PDB entry 7AQW | electron microscopy, 3.17 A resolution | chains c and g of the 13 polymer chains in the assembly

[Chain c]
Molecule: Transmembrane protein
Source organism: Arabidopsis thaliana
UniProtKB: Q8VZT9 (Q8VZT9_ARATH); residues 1-88 here = UniProt positions 1-88
Chain sequence (88 residues; row label = number of the first residue in the row):
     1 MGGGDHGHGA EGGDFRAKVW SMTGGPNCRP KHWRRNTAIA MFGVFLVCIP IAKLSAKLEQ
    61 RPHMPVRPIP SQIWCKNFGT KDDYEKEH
Not modelled in the structure: 1-12
Ligand contacts: phosphatidylcholine (PC7; (7S)-4-hydroxy-N,N,N-trimethyl-9-oxo-7-[(palmitoyloxy)methyl]-3,5,8-trioxa-4-phosphahexacosan-1-aminium 4-oxide): Arg16, Val19, Ser21, Met22, Thr23, Gly24, Gly25, Pro26

[Chain g]
Molecule: ESSS subunit of NADH:ubiquinone oxidoreductase (Complex I) protein
Source organism: Arabidopsis thaliana
UniProtKB: Q9SLC8 (Q9SLC8_ARATH); residue numbers follow UniProt; this construct covers 1-114
Chain sequence (114 residues; row label = number of the first residue in the row):
     1 MPSTQSLTVA AKTLRNRIFS RSGSTSAGPS RWATPGHEER PKGYFMNRTP PAPGQSRKWE
    61 DWELPCYITS FLTIVILGVG LNAKPDLSIE TWAHQKALER LEMEKLATAG DSSD
Not modelled in the structure: 1-30, 106-114
Ligand contacts: phosphatidylethanolamine (PTY): Thr73, Leu77, Gly78, Leu81, Asn82, Lys84, Asp86

[How chain c and chain g interact]
Pairs across the interface (24; chain c residue first):
  Arg16(c) - Lys42(g)
  Ala17(c) - Lys42(g)
  Ala17(c) - Gly43(g)  hydrogen bond (backbone-backbone)
  Lys18(c) - Gly43(g)
  Val19(c) - Lys42(g)
  Val19(c) - Gly43(g)
  Trp20(c) - Lys42(g)
  Trp20(c) - Gly43(g)
  Trp20(c) - Tyr44(g)
  Trp20(c) - Phe45(g)  hydrophobic
  Gly24(c) - Lys42(g)
  Asn27(c) - His37(g)
  Arg29(c) - Thr34(g)  hydrogen bond (side chain-backbone)
  Arg29(c) - Pro35(g)  hydrogen bond (side chain-backbone)
  Arg29(c) - Gly36(g)
  Arg29(c) - His37(g)  hydrogen bond (backbone-backbone)
  Arg29(c) - Glu38(g)  hydrogen bond (backbone-backbone)
  Pro30(c) - Gly36(g)  hydrogen bond (backbone-backbone)
  Pro30(c) - Glu38(g)
  Lys31(c) - Gly36(g)
  Lys31(c) - Glu38(g)  hydrogen bond (backbone-backbone)
  Trp33(c) - Thr34(g)
  Arg34(c) - Ala33(g)  hydrogen bond (side chain-backbone)
  His88(c) - Leu98(g)
Also at the interface, not in a pair above, chain c (15 interface residues in all): Gly25, Pro26
Also at the interface, not in a pair above, chain g (15 interface residues in all): Arg31, Trp32, Asn47, His94

[In short]
The chain c/chain g interface involves 15 residues from each chain, with 8 hydrogen bonds. Among the polar
pairs are Arg29(c)-Thr34(g), Arg29(c)-Pro35(g) and Arg34(c)-Ala33(g). Chain c binds phosphatidylcholine.
Ligands of chain g: phosphatidylethanolamine.
Chain c is Transmembrane protein and chain g is ESSS subunit of NADH:ubiquinone oxidoreductase (Complex I)
protein, both from Arabidopsis thaliana; the structure, Cryo-EM structure of Arabidopsis thaliana Complex-I
(membrane tip), was determined by electron microscopy, deposited together with 7AQQ, 7AQR, 7AR7, 7AR8, 7AR9,
7ARB, 7ARC and 7ARD.
